Entry 5EXE (X-ray diffraction, 1.88 A resolution); this record covers chains A and B of the 6 polymer chains in the assembly.

# Chain A
Protein: Oxalate oxidoreductase subunit alpha
Organism: Moorella thermoacetica (strain ATCC 39073)
Notes: EC 1.2.7.10
UniProtKB: Q2RI41 (OORA_MOOTA); residue numbers follow UniProt; this construct covers 1-395
Chain sequence (395 residues; row label = number of the first residue in the row):
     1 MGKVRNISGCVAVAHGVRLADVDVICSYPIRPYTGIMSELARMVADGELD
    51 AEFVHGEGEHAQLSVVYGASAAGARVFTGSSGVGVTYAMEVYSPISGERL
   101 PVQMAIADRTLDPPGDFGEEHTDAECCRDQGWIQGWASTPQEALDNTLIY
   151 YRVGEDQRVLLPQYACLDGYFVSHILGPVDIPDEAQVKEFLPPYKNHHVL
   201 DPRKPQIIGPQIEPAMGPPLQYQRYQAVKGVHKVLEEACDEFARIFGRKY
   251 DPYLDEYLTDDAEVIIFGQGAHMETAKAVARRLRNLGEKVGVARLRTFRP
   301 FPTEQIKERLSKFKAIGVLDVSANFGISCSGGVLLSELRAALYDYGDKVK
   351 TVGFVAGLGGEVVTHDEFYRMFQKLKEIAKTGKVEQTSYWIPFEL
Not modelled in the structure: 1
Residues lining bound ligands: 5SR ([2-[3-[(4-azanyl-2-methyl-pyrimidin-5-yl)methyl]-2-carboxy-4-methyl-1,3-thiazol-3-ium-5-yl]ethoxy-oxidanyl-phosphoryl] hydrogen phosphate): Y28, P29, I30, E59, V83, G84, Y87, R109, D116, F117
What the authors report for this chain:
  - conformationally variable residues (loop rearrangement, side-chain flip): R31, D108 to E119
  - binding site for 5SR: R109, D116, Q211
  - catalytic residues: R31, D116 (proposed by the authors, not directly observed)

# Chain B
Protein: Oxalate oxidoreductase subunit delta
Organism: Moorella thermoacetica (strain ATCC 39073)
Notes: EC 1.2.7.10
UniProtKB: Q2RI40 (OORD_MOOTA); numbering as in UniProt (aligned over 1-315)
Chain sequence (315 residues; each row starts with the number of its first residue):
     1 MSTKDLFAEPNLKQITVWARGVVMNKDARDIVVALTEAAAKEGKYVQAWE
    51 NYVDLPDRIYVPVRAYARISSDPIESKYIYENETPDIVVLVEESLIKGVP
   101 ILKGIRPGSTLVVNTKRSIDTILEFLGDTGNLAQIVTVDANSMAEAVMTL
   151 SGAEGATDATGIGAGIAAPIAGAVVKATGIVDVENLAAVVKNPAAMRRGY
   201 AEAQVRQLPPHEAVEEAAVSATELLRQMPFAGTVPSPVTENEGMVTGNWR
   251 IQRPIIDREACTECYTCWIYCPDSCITRTEEGPVFNMKYCKGCGLCTAVC
   301 PSGALTNVPELDFKD
Not modelled in the structure: 1-2, 214-217
UniProt features mapped onto this chain:
  - binding site ([4Fe-4S] cluster): C261, C264, C267, C271, C290, C293, C296, C300
Ion coordination: 4Fe-4S cluster Fe site 1: C261, C264, C267, C300; 4Fe-4S cluster Fe site 2: C271, C290, C293, C296
Residues lining bound ligands:
  - 4Fe-4S cluster (SF4), molecule 1: P254, C271, P272, D273, C275, I276, F285, C290, K291, G292, C293, G294, L295, C296
  - 4Fe-4S cluster (SF4), molecule 2: I256, C261, T262, E263, C264, Y265, T266, C267, P283, C300, P301, S302, A304, L305

# Interface between chain A and chain B
Residue-residue contacts - 51 pairs, chain A then chain B:
  N6(A) with E37(B), hydrogen bond
  S8(A) with G155(B), hydrogen bond (side chain-backbone)
  V11(A) with G155(B); T157(B)
  R31(A) with Y52(B); P56(B); E154(B), salt bridge
  P32(A) with Y52(B)
  G35(A) with E154(B)
  E39(A) with T157(B), hydrogen bond
  R42(A) with T157(B)
  F117(A) with Y52(B), hydrogen bond (backbone-side chain); V53(B), hydrophobic; Y80(B)
  G118(A) with Y80(B)
  S138(A) with Y78(B), hydrogen bond (backbone-side chain)
  Y170(A) with W49(B), hydrogen bond; Y52(B), hydrophobic; I79(B), hydrogen bond (side chain-backbone); Y80(B), hydrophobic
  F171(A) with Y78(B); Y80(B)
  H174(A) with Y52(B); E154(B), salt bridge
  I175(A) with Q47(B); K77(B)
  L176(A) with A48(B)
  A271(A) with Y78(B)
  E274(A) with Y78(B)
  T275(A) with Y78(B)
  A278(A) with E75(B)
  V279(A) with F7(B), hydrophobic
  R281(A) with E75(B), salt bridge
  R282(A) with L6(B), hydrogen bond (side chain-backbone); F7(B); A8(B), hydrogen bond (side chain-backbone); E9(B); E75(B), salt bridge
  G360(A) with Y80(B), hydrogen bond (backbone-side chain)
  V362(A) with Y78(B); I79(B), hydrophobic; Y80(B), hydrophobic
  H365(A) with F7(B); E75(B), hydrogen bond (side chain-backbone)
  D366(A) with T3(B), hydrogen bond; F7(B)
  Y369(A) with T3(B); L6(B), hydrophobic
  P392(A) with A221(B)
  F393(A) with A221(B); L225(B), hydrophobic
Other interface residues (no listed pair), chain A (36 interface residues in all): C10, S38, D116, T139, L283, L286
Other interface residues (no listed pair), chain B (27 interface residues in all): V46, E50, L55, S76, A156

# Overview
Chain A and chain B form an interface of 36 and 27 residues respectively, with 12 hydrogen bonds and 4 salt
bridges. Polar pairs include R31(A)-E154(B), H174(A)-E154(B) and R281(A)-E75(B). Chain A binds compound 5SR.
Chain B binds 4Fe-4S cluster. The paper reports catalytic residues R31(A) and D116(A); a binding site for 5SR
at R109(A), D116(A) and Q211(A).
Here chain A is Oxalate oxidoreductase subunit alpha and chain B is Oxalate oxidoreductase subunit delta, both
from Moorella thermoacetica (strain ATCC 39073). Entry 5EXE (Crystal structure of oxalate oxidoreductase from
Moorella thermoacetica bound with carboxy-TPP adduct) was determined by X-ray diffraction, deposited together
with 5EXD.
